Entry 6GO5 (X-ray diffraction, 2.35 A resolution); this record covers chains A and F of the 4 polymer chains in the assembly.

[Chain A]
Protein: DNA nucleotidylexotransferase, DNA-directed DNA/RNA polymerase mu
Source organism: Mus musculus
Notes: EC 2.7.7.31, 2.7.7.7
UniProt: chimeric construct of P09838, Q9JIW4: residues 132-377 from P09838 (TDT_MOUSE) positions 132-377 (same numbers); residues 378-407 from Q9JIW4 positions 363-392 (UniProt number = residue number - 15); residues 408-511 from P09838 (TDT_MOUSE) positions 407-510 (UniProt number = residue number - 1)
Sequence (401 residues; row label = number of the first residue in the row):
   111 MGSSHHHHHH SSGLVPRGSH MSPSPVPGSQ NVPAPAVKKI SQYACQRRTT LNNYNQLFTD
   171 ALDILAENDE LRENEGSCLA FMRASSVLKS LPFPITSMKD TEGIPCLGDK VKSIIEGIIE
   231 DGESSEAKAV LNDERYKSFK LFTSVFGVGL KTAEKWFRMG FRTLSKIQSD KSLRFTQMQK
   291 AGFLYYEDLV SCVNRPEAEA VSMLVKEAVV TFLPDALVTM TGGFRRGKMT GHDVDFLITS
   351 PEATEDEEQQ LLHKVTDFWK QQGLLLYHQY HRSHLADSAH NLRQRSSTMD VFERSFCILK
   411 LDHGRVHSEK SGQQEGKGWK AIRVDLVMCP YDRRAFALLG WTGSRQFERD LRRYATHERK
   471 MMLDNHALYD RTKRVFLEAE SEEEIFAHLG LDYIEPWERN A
Not modelled in the structure: 111-148, 354-356, 385-395, 418-423
Construct notes: initiating methionine (111); expression tag (112-131); conflict Val401 (Ala386 in Q9JIW4)
Ion coordination: Na+: Thr253, Val255, Val258 (shared with DT5(F) of chain F); Mg2+: Asp343, Asp345 (together with XC5)
Ligand contacts: XC5 (2'-deoxy-5'-O-[(S)-hydroxy{[(S)-hydroxy(phosphonooxy)phosphoryl]methyl}phosphoryl]cytidine): Gly332, Gly333, Phe334, Arg336, Lys338, Thr340, Gly341, His342, Asp343, Asp345, Gly450, Trp451, Thr452, Gly453, Ser454, Arg455, Glu458
UniProt features mapped onto this chain:
  - region: Val258 to Thr262 (Involved in DNA binding)
  - binding site (a 2'-deoxyribonucleoside 5'-triphosphate): Gly333 to Lys338, His342 to Asp345, Gly450, Trp451
  - binding site (Mg(2+)): Asp343, Asp345, Asp435
  - modified residue: Ser134 (Phosphoserine)

[Chain F]
Molecule: 6-nt DNA strand
Sequence (6 nucleotides; row label = number of the first residue in the row):
     1 TGTTTG
Ion coordination: Na+: DT5 (shared with Thr253(A), Val255(A), Val258(A) of chain A)

[How chain A and chain F interact]
Contacting residue pairs (19):
  Val255(A) - DT5(F)  phosphate contact
  Phe256(A) - DT5(F)  phosphate contact
  Gly257(A) - DT4(F)  sugar contact
  Gly257(A) - DT5(F)  hydrogen bond to the phosphate
  Val258(A) - DT4(F)  phosphate contact
  Val258(A) - DT5(F)  hydrogen bond to the phosphate
  Gly259(A) - DT4(F)  hydrogen bond to the phosphate
  Leu260(A) - DT4(F)  phosphate contact
  Lys261(A) - DT3(F)  phosphate contact
  Lys261(A) - DT4(F)  hydrogen bond to the phosphate
  Thr262(A) - DT4(F)  hydrogen bond to the phosphate
  Met288(A) - DT5(F)  sugar contact
  His342(A) - DG6(F)  salt bridge to the phosphate
  Asp343(A) - DG6(F)  phosphate contact
  Asp345(A) - DG6(F)  phosphate contact
  Arg404(A) - DG6(F)  hydrogen bond to the sugar
  Phe406(A) - DG6(F)  sugar contact
  Arg433(A) - DG6(F)  salt bridge to the phosphate
  Asp435(A) - DG6(F)  phosphate contact

[Summary]
16 residues of chain A and 4 residues of chain F are in contact, with 6 hydrogen bonds and 2 salt bridges.
Among the polar pairs are Arg404(A)-DG6(F), Gly257(A)-DT5(F) and Val258(A)-DT5(F). Bound to chain A: compound
XC5.
Chain A is DNA nucleotidylexotransferase, DNA-directed DNA/RNA polymerase mu (Mus musculus) and chain F is a
6-nt DNA strand; the structure, TdT chimera (Loop1 of pol mu) - Ternary complex with 1-nt gapped DNA
substrate, was determined by X-ray diffraction (same publication as 6GO3, 6GO4, 6GO6 and 6GO7).
